Entry 5VVS (electron microscopy, 6.40 A resolution (low resolution: residue-level contacts below are approximate; hydrogen-bond / salt-bridge calls are withheld)); this record covers chains C and K of the 15 polymer chains in the assembly.

# Chain C
Protein: DNA-directed RNA polymerase II subunit RPB3
Source organism: Saccharomyces cerevisiae (strain ATCC 204508 / S288c)
Reference sequence: P16370 (RPB3_YEAST); numbering as in UniProt (aligned over 1-318)
Amino-acid sequence (318 residues; row label = number of the first residue in the row):
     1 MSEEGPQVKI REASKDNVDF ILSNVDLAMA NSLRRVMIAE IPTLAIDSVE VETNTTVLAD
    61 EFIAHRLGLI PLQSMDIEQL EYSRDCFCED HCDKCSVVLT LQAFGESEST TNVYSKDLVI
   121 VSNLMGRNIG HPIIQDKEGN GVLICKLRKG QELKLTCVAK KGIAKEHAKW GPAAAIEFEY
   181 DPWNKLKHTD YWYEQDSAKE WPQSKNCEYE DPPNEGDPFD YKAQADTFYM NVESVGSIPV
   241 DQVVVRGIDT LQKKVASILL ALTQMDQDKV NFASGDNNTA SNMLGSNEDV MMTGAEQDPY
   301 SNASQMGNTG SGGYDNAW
Disordered / not traced: 271-318
Ion coordination: Zn2+: C86, D93
Curated features (UniProtKB/Swiss-Prot):
  - binding site (Zn(2+)): C86, C88, C92, C95
  - modified residue: S2 (N-acetylserine)
  - natural variant: A30 (A30D: In mutant RPB3-1)
  - mutagenesis: K9 (K9E: Transcript termination readthrough)

# Chain K
Protein: DNA-directed RNA polymerase II subunit RPB11
Source organism: Saccharomyces cerevisiae (strain ATCC 204508 / S288c)
Reference sequence: P38902 (RPB11_YEAST); residue numbers follow UniProt; this construct covers 1-120
Amino-acid sequence (120 residues; row label = number of the first residue in the row):
     1 MNAPDRFELF LLGEGESKLK IDPDTKAPNA VVITFEKEDH TLGNLIRAEL LNDRKVLFAA
    61 YKVEHPFFAR FKLRIQTTEG YDPKDALKNA CNSIINKLGA LKTNFETEWN LQTLAADDAF
Disordered / not traced: 112-120
Curated features (UniProtKB/Swiss-Prot):
  - mutagenesis: E108 (E108G/V: Transcript termination readthrough; E108K: Transcript termination readthrough. Lethal), L111 (L111P: Transcript termination readthrough), L114 (L114P: Transcript termination readthrough)

# How chain C and chain K interact
Contacting residue pairs (65):
  M1(C) with A48(K); E49(K); N52(K); K97(K)
  S2(C) with E49(K); A90(K); S93(K); I94(K); K97(K)
  E3(C) with S93(K); K97(K)
  E4(C) with K97(K); A100(K)
  G5(C) with L101(K)
  P6(C) with N104(K)
  V8(C) with N104(K); F105(K); E108(K)
  K9(C) with E108(K)
  I10(C) with E108(K); W109(K)
  V18(C) with W109(K)
  D26(C) with L45(K); K97(K)
  A28(C) with L45(K)
  M29(C) with L45(K); L101(K)
  R35(C) with H40(K); T41(K)
  R84(C) with D5(K); F7(K)
  A164(C) with R6(K)
  K165(C) with R6(K); F10(K)
  E166(C) with R6(K); F7(K); F10(K)
  H167(C) with R6(K)
  A168(C) with R6(K)
  V240(C) with W109(K)
  D241(C) with W109(K)
  V244(C) with F105(K); W109(K)
  V245(C) with F105(K); W109(K)
  I248(C) with K102(K); F105(K)
  D249(C) with K102(K)
  L251(C) with L98(K)
  Q252(C) with I95(K); L98(K); G99(K)
  K254(C) with E38(K); T41(K); L42(K)
  V255(C) with L42(K); I95(K); L98(K)
  I258(C) with K18(K); L42(K)
  L259(C) with C91(K)
  A261(C) with L19(K)
  M265(C) with L19(K); I21(K)
  D266(C) with K88(K)
Also at the interface, not in a pair above, chain C (39 interface residues in all): Q7, S32, I163, L262
Also at the interface, not in a pair above, chain K (37 interface residues in all): S17, N44, I46, L50, L51, N92

# In short
39 residues of chain C and 37 residues of chain K are in contact. The Zn2+ site is built by C86(C) and D93(C).
From UniProt: 4 Zn2+-binding residues and one mutagenesis site on chain C; 3 mutagenesis sites on chain K.
Here chain C is DNA-directed RNA polymerase II subunit RPB3 and chain K is DNA-directed RNA polymerase II
subunit RPB11, both from Saccharomyces cerevisiae (strain ATCC 204508 / S288c). Entry 5VVS (RNA pol II
elongation complex) was determined by electron microscopy, deposited together with 5VVR.
